8PN8 - chains A and G of the 12 polymer chains in the assembly; structure by electron microscopy, 2.31 A resolution.

== Chain A ==
Name: Propionyl-CoA carboxylase beta chain
Source organism: Methylorubrum extorquens AM1
Notes: EC 6.4.1.3
Reference sequence: C5AP75 (C5AP75_METEA); residues 1-510 here = UniProt positions 1-510
Sequence (510 residues; numbered 1 to 510; the number before each row is that of its first residue):
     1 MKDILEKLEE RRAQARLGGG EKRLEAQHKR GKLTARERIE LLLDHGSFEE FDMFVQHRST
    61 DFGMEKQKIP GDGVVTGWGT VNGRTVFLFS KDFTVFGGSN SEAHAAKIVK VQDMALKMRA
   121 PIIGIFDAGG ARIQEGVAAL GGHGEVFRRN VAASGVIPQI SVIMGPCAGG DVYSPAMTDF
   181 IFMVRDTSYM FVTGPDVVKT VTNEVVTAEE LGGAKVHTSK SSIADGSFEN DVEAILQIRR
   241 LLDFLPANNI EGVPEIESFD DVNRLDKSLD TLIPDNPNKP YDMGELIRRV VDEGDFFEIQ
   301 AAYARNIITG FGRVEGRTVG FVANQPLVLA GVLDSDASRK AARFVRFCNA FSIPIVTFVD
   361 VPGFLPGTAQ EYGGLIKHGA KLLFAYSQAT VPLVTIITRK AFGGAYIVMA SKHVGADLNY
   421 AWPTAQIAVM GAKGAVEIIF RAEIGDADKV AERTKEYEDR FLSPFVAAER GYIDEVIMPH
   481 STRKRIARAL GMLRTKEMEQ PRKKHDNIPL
Disordered / not traced: 1-4
Differences from the reference sequence: engineered mutation N100 (Leu in C5AP75), H143 (Tyr in C5AP75), I407 (Asp in C5AP75), V450 (Ile in C5AP75), R502 (Trp in C5AP75)
Residues lining bound ligands:
  - BTI (5-(hexahydro-2-oxo-1H-thieno[3,4-d]imidazol-6-yl)pentanal), molecule 1: T193, V197, T200, V201
  - BTI, molecule 2: V332, P362, G363, F364, P366, K433
  - coenzyme A (COA): R23, F93, F96, G97, S99, A128, G129, G130, A131, R132, I133, Q134, P166, A168, G169, Y189, F191, V192, T193, G194, V197
From the paper describing this entry:
  - mutagenesis - L100N: decreased catalytic activity on acetyl-CoA
  - contacts within the chain: H143-D171 (hydrogen bond)
  - conformationally variable residues (side-chain flip): H143

== Chain G ==
Name: Propionyl-CoA carboxylase alpha subunit
Source organism: Methylorubrum extorquens AM1
Notes: EC 6.4.1.3
Reference sequence: C5AWU5 (C5AWU5_METEA); numbering as in UniProt (aligned over 1-667)
Sequence (667 residues; each row starts with the number of its first residue):
     1 MFDKILIANR GEIACRIIKT AQKMGIKTVA VYSDADRDAV HVAMADEAVH IGPAPAAQSY
    61 LLIEKIIDAC KQTGAQAVHP GYGFLSERES FPKALAEAGI VFIGPNPGAI AAMGDKIESK
   121 KAAAAAEVST VPGFLGVIES PEHAVTIADE IGYPVMIKAS AGGGGKGMRI AESADEVAEG
   181 FARAKSEASS SFGDDRVFVE KFITDPRHIE IQVIGDKHGN VIYLGERECS IQRRNQKVIE
   241 EAPSPLLDEE TRRKMGEQAV ALAKAVNYDS AGTVEFVAGQ DKSFYFLEMN TRLQVEHPVT
   301 EMITGLDLVE LMIRVAAGEK LPLSQDQVKL DGWAVESRVY AEDPTRNFLP SIGRLTTYQP
   361 PEEGPLGGAI VRNDTGVEEG GEIAIHYDPM IAKLVTWAPT RLEAIEAQAT ALDAFAIEGI
   421 RHNIPFLATL MAHPRWRDGR LSTGFIKEEF PEGFIAPEPE GPVAHRLAAV AAAIDHKLNI
   481 RKRGISGQMR DPSLLTFQRE RVVVLSGQRF NVTVDPDGDD LLVTFDDGTT APVRSAWRPG
   541 APVWSGTVGD QSVAIQVRPL LNGVFLQHAG AAAEARVFTR REAELADLMP VKENAGSGKQ
   601 LLCPMPGLVK QIMVSEGQEV KNGEPLAIVE AMKMENVLRA ERDGTISKIA AKEGDSLAVD
   661 AVILEFA
Disordered / not traced: 1-453, 667
Glycans and other covalent adducts: 5-(hexahydro-2-oxo-1H-thieno[3,4-d]imidazol-6-yl)pentanal (BTI) linked to K633

== How chain A and chain G interact ==
Pairs across the interface - 67 pairs, chain A then chain G:
  H28(A) - L588(G)
  G31(A) - M589(G)
  G31(A) - P590(G)
  L33(A) - L585(G)
  L33(A) - L588(G)  hydrophobic
  L33(A) - M589(G)  hydrophobic
  E37(A) - R581(G)  salt bridge
  E37(A) - L585(G)
  E40(A) - R581(G)  salt bridge
  L41(A) - E582(G)
  H45(A) - Q498(G)
  W78(A) - M489(G)  hydrophobic
  N82(A) - K482(G)  hydrogen bond (side chain-backbone)
  N82(A) - R483(G)
  N82(A) - I485(G)
  N82(A) - Q488(G)
  G83(A) - Q488(G)
  G83(A) - M489(G)  hydrogen bond (backbone-backbone)
  R84(A) - I485(G)
  R84(A) - S486(G)
  R84(A) - G487(G)
  T85(A) - M489(G)  hydrogen bond
  R185(A) - K592(G)  hydrogen bond (backbone-side chain)
  D186(A) - K592(G)  salt bridge
  E229(A) - K592(G)  hydrogen bond (backbone-side chain)
  N230(A) - M589(G)
  D231(A) - M589(G)
  V232(A) - L585(G)
  V232(A) - A586(G)  hydrophobic
  V232(A) - M589(G)  hydrophobic
  E233(A) - L561(G)
  E233(A) - N562(G)
  L236(A) - N562(G)
  Q237(A) - L561(G)
  Q237(A) - N562(G)  hydrogen bond
  D243(A) - K482(G)
  D243(A) - I485(G)
  P254(A) - I485(G)  hydrophobic
  P254(A) - S486(G)
  E255(A) - I485(G)
  E255(A) - S486(G)  hydrogen bond (backbone-side chain)
  I256(A) - R481(G)
  I256(A) - I485(G)  hydrophobic
  E257(A) - R481(G)  hydrogen bond (backbone-side chain)
  E257(A) - G484(G)
  F259(A) - K477(G)
  F259(A) - R481(G)
  F259(A) - R538(G)  hydrogen bond (backbone-side chain)
  F259(A) - P539(G)
  N278(A) - E630(G)
  N278(A) - K633(G)  hydrogen bond (side chain-backbone)
  N278(A) - M634(G)
  N278(A) - E635(G)  hydrogen bond (backbone-backbone)
  K279(A) - M634(G)
  K279(A) - E635(G)  salt bridge
  P280(A) - M634(G)
  P280(A) - E635(G)
  E293(A) - R481(G)  salt bridge
  E293(A) - P539(G)
  E293(A) - G540(G)
  P326(A) - M634(G)
  L327(A) - N636(G)
  L329(A) - M632(G)
  A330(A) - M632(G)
  A330(A) - M634(G)  hydrophobic
  L365(A) - M632(G)  hydrophobic
  K433(A) - K633(G)
Other interface residues (no listed pair), chain A (45 interface residues in all): K32, T80, R240, S258, P277, V332, P366, R399
Other interface residues (no listed pair), chain G (32 interface residues in all): F578, A631

== In short ==
45 residues of chain A and 32 residues of chain G are in contact, with 11 hydrogen bonds and 5 salt bridges.
Polar pairs include E37(A)-R581(G), E40(A)-R581(G) and D186(A)-K592(G). Bound to chain A: coenzyme A and
compound BTI. From the paper: L100N of chain A reduces catalytic activity on acetyl-CoA; conformational
variability at H143(A).
Chain A is Propionyl-CoA carboxylase beta chain and chain G is Propionyl-CoA carboxylase alpha subunit, both
from Methylorubrum extorquens AM1; the structure, Engineered glycolyl-CoA carboxylase (L100N variant) with
bound CoA, was determined by electron microscopy (same publication as 8PN7).
